3TDI - chains A and D of the 3 polymer chains in the assembly; structure by X-ray diffraction, 2.30 A resolution.

[Chain A]
Protein: Defective in cullin neddylation protein 1
Source organism: Saccharomyces cerevisiae
UniProtKB: Q12395 (DCN1_YEAST); numbering as in UniProt (aligned over 70-269)
Chain sequence (202 residues; each row starts with the number of its first residue):
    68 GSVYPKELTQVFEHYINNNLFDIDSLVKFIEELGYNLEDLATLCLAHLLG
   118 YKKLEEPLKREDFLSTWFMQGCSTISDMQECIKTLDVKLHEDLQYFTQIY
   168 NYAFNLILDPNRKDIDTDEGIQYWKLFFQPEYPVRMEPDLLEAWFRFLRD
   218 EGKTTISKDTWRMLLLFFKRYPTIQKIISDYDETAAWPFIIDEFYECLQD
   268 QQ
Differences from the reference sequence: expression tag (68-69)
From the paper describing this entry:
  - mutagenesis - L110D, L173D: increased catalytic activity on yUbc12Met
  - mutagenesis - Y190A: increased catalytic activity on unacetylated yUbc12
  - mutagenesis - Y190A: increased catalytic activity
  - mutagenesis - Y190A: increased catalytic activity (lack of NatC activity)

[Chain D]
Protein: NEDD8-conjugating enzyme UBC12
Source organism: Saccharomyces cerevisiae
Notes: EC 6.3.2.-
UniProtKB: P52491 (UBC12_YEAST); residues 3-25 here correspond to UniProt positions 2-24 (UniProt number = residue number - 1)
Chain sequence (25 residues; row label = number of the first residue in the row):
     1 XMLKLRQLQKKKQKENENSSSIQPN
Disordered / not traced: 14-25
Differences from the reference sequence: acetylation (1); initiating methionine (2)
Modified / non-standard residues: ACE (acetyl group) at position 1

[Chain A / chain D interface]
Contacting residue pairs (36; chain A residue first):
  I90(A) with L5(D); L8(D), hydrophobic
  D91(A) with Q9(D)
  L93(A) with L5(D), hydrophobic
  V94(A) with L5(D), hydrophobic; Q9(D)
  I97(A) with M2(D), hydrophobic; L5(D), hydrophobic
  L104(A) with ACE_1(D); M2(D), hydrogen bond (backbone-backbone); L3(D); R6(D)
  E105(A) with L3(D); R6(D), salt bridge
  D106(A) with ACE_1(D)
  L107(A) with ACE_1(D)
  T109(A) with ACE_1(D); M2(D), hydrogen bond (side chain-backbone)
  L110(A) with ACE_1(D); M2(D), hydrophobic
  A113(A) with M2(D), hydrophobic
  L121(A) with K4(D); L5(D), hydrophobic
  E122(A) with K4(D), salt bridge
  L173(A) with M2(D), hydrophobic; K4(D), hydrogen bond (backbone-side chain)
  I174(A) with K4(D)
  L175(A) with K4(D)
  D176(A) with K4(D), salt bridge
  E186(A) with Q7(D), hydrogen bond
  Q189(A) with L3(D)
  Y190(A) with ACE_1(D), hydrogen bond (side chain-backbone); M2(D); L3(D), hydrogen bond (side chain-backbone); K4(D), hydrogen bond (side chain-backbone)
  L193(A) with L3(D), hydrophobic
From the paper, about this interface:
  - specific contacts: Y190(A)-L3(D) (hydrophobic contact)
  - interface residues, chain A: Y190(A)
  - hot spots on chain A (mutagenesis) - Y190A: increased binding to unacetylated and acetylated yUbc12

[Summary]
22 residues of chain A face 9 of chain D across their interface, with 7 hydrogen bonds and 3 salt bridges.
Among the polar pairs are E105(A)-R6(D), E122(A)-K4(D) and D176(A)-K4(D). The authors report a hydrophobic
contact between Y190(A) and L3(D). The paper reports that L110D and L173D of chain A increase catalytic
activity on yUbc12Met; the interface residue Y190(A).
Here chain A is Defective in cullin neddylation protein 1 and chain D is NEDD8-conjugating enzyme UBC12, both
from Saccharomyces cerevisiae. Entry 3TDI (yeast Cul1WHB-Dcn1P acetylated Ubc12N complex) was determined by
X-ray diffraction.
